Entry 7DFC (X-ray diffraction, 2.49 A resolution); this record covers chains A and L of the 4 polymer chains in the assembly.

== Chain A ==
Name: Beta-arrestin-1
From: Bos taurus
UniProtKB: P17870 (ARRB1_BOVIN); numbering as in UniProt (aligned over 1-418)
Chain sequence (426 residues; each row starts with the number of its first residue):
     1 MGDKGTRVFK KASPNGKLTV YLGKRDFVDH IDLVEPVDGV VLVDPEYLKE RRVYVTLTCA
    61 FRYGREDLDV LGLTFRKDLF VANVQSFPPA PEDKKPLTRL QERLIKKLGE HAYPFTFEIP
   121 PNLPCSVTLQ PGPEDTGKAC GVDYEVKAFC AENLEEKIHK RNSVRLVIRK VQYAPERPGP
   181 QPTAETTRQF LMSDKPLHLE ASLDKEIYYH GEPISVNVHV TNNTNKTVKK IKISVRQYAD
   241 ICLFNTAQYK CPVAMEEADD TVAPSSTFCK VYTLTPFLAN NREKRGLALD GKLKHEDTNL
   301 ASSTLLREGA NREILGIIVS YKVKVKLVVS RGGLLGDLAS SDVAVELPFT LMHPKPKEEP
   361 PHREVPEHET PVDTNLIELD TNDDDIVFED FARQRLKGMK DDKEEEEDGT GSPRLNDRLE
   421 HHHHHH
Unresolved in the structure: 1-4, 309-312, 368-426
Differences from the reference sequence: expression tag (419-426)
Curated features (UniProtKB/Swiss-Prot):
  - motif: D385 to R395 ([DE]-X(1,2)-F-X-X-[FL]-X-X-X-R motif)
  - binding site (1D-myo-inositol hexakisphosphate): K250, M255, K324, K326
  - modified residue: Y47 (Phosphotyrosine), S412 (Phosphoserine)
  - mutagenesis: K157 (K157Q: Impairs InsP6-binding and oligomerization; when associated with Q-160 and Q-161), K160 (K160Q: Impairs InsP6-binding and oligomerization; when associated with Q-157 and Q-161), R161 (R161Q: Impairs InsP6-binding and oligomerization; when associated with Q-157 and Q-160), K232 (K232Q: Impairs InsP6-binding and oligomerization; when associated with Q-236, Q-250, Q-324 and Q-326), R236 (R236Q: Impairs InsP6-binding and oligomerization; when associated with Q-232, Q-250, Q-324 and Q-326), K250 (K250Q: Impairs InsP6-binding and oligomerization; when associated with Q-232, Q-236, Q-324 and Q-326), K324 (K324Q: Impairs InsP6-binding and oligomerization; when associated with Q-232, Q-236, Q-250 and Q-326), K326 (K326Q: Impairs InsP6-binding and oligomerization; when associated with Q-232, Q-236, Q-250 and Q-324), F391 (F391A: Abolishes interaction with AP2B1; no effect on interaction with CLTC), R395 (R395E: Abolishes interaction with AP2B1; impairs interaction with CLTC), L396 (L396A: Impairs interaction with AP2B1; no effect on interaction with CLTC)
What the authors report for this chain:
  - conformationally variable residues (side-chain flip): K138, K160, R165, F244 to N245, K355 to P361

== Chain L ==
Name: FAB30 light chain
From: Mus musculus
Chain sequence (227 residues; row label = number of the first residue in the row):
     1 MFVFSIATNA YASDIQMTQS PSSLSASVGD RVTITCRASQ SVSSAVAWYQ QKPGKAPKLL
    61 IYSASSLYSG VPSRFSGSRS GTDFTLTISS LQPEDFATYY CQQYKYVPVT FGQGTKVEIK
   121 RTVAAPSVFI FPPSDSQLKS GTASVVCLLN NFYPREAKVQ WKVDNALQSG NSQESVTEQD
   181 SKDSTYSLSS TLTLSKADYE KHKVYACEVT HQGLSSPVTK SFNRGEC
Unresolved in the structure: 1-13, 225-227
Cystine bridges: C36-C101, C147-C207

== Interface between chain A and chain L ==
Contacting residue pairs (11):
  R7(A) with R79(L)
  E358(A) with Y62(L); S63(L), hydrogen bond; S66(L)
  V365(A) with Y104(L); K105(L)
  P366(A) with Y104(L); V107(L)
  E367(A) with K105(L), hydrogen bond (backbone-backbone); Y106(L); V107(L)
Also at the interface, not in a pair above, chain L (10 interface residues in all): S44, A45

== Summary ==
5 residues of chain A face 10 of chain L across their interface; the contacts include 2 hydrogen bonds. Among
the polar pairs are E358(A)-S63(L) and E367(A)-K105(L). UniProt lists 4 residues binding 1D-myo-inositol
hexakisphosphate and 11 mutagenesis sites on chain A. The paper reports conformational variability at K138(A),
K160(A) and R165(A) among others.
Here chain A is Beta-arrestin-1 (Bos taurus) and chain L is FAB30 light chain (Mus musculus). Entry 7DFC
(Crystal of Arrestin2-V2Rpp-3-Fab30 complex) was determined by X-ray diffraction (same publication as 7DF9,
7DFA and 7DFB).
